PDB entry 7KSQ | electron microscopy, 2.80 A resolution | chains B and F of the 18 polymer chains in the assembly

Chain B:
Name: Photosystem I P700 chlorophyll a apoprotein A2
Source organism: Physcomitrium patens
Notes: EC 1.97.1.12
UniProtKB: Q8MFA2 (PSAB_PHYPA); residues 3-734 here = UniProt positions 3-734
Sequence (732 residues; numbered 3 to 734; the number before each row is that of its first residue):
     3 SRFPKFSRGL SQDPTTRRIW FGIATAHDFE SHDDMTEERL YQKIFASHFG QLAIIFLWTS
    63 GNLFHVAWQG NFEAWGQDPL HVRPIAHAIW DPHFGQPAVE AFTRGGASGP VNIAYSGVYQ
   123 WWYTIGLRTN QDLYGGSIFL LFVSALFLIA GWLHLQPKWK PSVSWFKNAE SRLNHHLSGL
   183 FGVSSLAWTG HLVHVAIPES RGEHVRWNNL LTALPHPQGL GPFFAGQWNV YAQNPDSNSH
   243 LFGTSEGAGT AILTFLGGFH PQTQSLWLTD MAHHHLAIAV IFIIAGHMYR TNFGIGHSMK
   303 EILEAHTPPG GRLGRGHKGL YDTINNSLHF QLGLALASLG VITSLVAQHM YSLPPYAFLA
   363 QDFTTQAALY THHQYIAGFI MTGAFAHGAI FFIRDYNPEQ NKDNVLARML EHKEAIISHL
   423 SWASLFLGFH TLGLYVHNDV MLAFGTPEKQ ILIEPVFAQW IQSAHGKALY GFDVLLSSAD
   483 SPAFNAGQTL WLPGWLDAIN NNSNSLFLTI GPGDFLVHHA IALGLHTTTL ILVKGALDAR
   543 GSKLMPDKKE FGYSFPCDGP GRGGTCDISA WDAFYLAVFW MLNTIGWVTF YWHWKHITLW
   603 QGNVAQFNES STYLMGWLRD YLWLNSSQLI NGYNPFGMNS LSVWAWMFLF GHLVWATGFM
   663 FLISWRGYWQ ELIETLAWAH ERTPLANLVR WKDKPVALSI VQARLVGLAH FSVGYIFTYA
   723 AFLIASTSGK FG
Metal / ion sites: 4Fe-4S cluster Fe: Cys559, Cys568 (shared with 2 residues of chain A)
Ligand contacts:
  - beta-carotene (BCR), molecule 1: Gly52, Ile56, Leu59, Leu150
  - beta-carotene (BCR), molecule 2: Leu54, Ile57, Phe58, Phe149, Gly181, Leu182, Val185, Ser186, Leu188
  - beta-carotene (BCR), molecule 3: Phe58, Thr61, Leu65, Trp123, Trp124, Ile127, Leu129, Gly138, Phe141, Leu142, Trp209, Leu212, Leu213
  - beta-carotene (BCR), molecule 4: Leu188, Leu222, Phe225, Phe226, Leu278, Val282, Ile285, Ile286, His289, Ile297
  - beta-carotene (BCR), molecule 5: Phe225, Trp230, Val282, Ile286
  - beta-carotene (BCR), molecule 6: Phe332, Gly335, Leu336, Ala339, Val343, Met383, Ala386, Phe387, Gly390, Phe393, Phe394, Leu408, Ala538
  - beta-carotene (BCR), molecule 7: Phe387, Leu408, Met411, Val535, Leu539
  - beta-carotene (BCR), molecule 8: Val645, Trp648, Met649, Phe652, Trp671, Leu674, Ile675, Leu678, Phe719
  - beta-carotene (BCR), molecule 9: Thr685, Pro686, Leu687, Ala688
  - chlorophyll a isomer (CL0): Leu620, Leu624, Trp625, Trp657
  - chlorophyll a (CLA), molecule 1: Phe5, Lys7, Phe8, Gly24, Ile25, Ala28, His29, Phe31, His34, Lys45, Ser49, Gln53, Ile56
  - chlorophyll a (CLA), molecule 2: Thr18, Ile21, Trp22, Ile675, Leu678, Ala679, His682, Val691, Arg692, Trp693, Lys694, Asp695, Pro697, Val698, Leu700
  - chlorophyll a (CLA), molecule 3: Ile21, Trp22, Ile25
  - chlorophyll a (CLA), molecule 4: Trp22, Phe652, Leu655, Val656, Thr659, Met662, Phe663, Leu700, Leu707, Val708, Ala711, His712, Val715
  - chlorophyll a (CLA), molecule 5: Ile25, Ala26, Thr27, Ala28, His29, Asp30, Glu32, His331, Leu334, Leu338, Phe381, Ile382, Thr384, Gly385, Ala388, His389, Ile392, Arg396, Tyr555, Ser556, Trp573, Phe576, Ala711
  - chlorophyll a (CLA), molecule 6: His29, Phe31, Glu32, Tyr43, Ile46, Ser49, His50, Gln53, Leu54, Ile57, Phe168, Arg174, His178, Leu182, Phe183, Leu330, His331, Gln333, Leu334, Ala337, Leu338, Leu341
  - chlorophyll a (CLA), molecule 7: His29, Gln53, Ile56, Ile57, Trp60, Leu338, Leu341, Ile378, Phe381, Ile382
  - chlorophyll a (CLA), molecule 8: Phe47, Phe51, Leu148, Phe149, Ile151, Ala152, Leu155, His156, Lys160, Trp161, Pro163, Trp167
  - chlorophyll a (CLA), molecule 9: Phe47, His50, Phe51, Leu54, Trp123, Trp167, Phe168, Asn170, Ser173, Arg174, His177, His178, Gly181, Leu182, Phe183, Leu341, Ile344, Tyr358
  - chlorophyll a (CLA), molecule 10: Ile56, Leu59, Trp60, Ser62, Gly63, Phe66, His67, Trp70, Gln71, His89, Ala90, Ile91, Trp92, Leu143
  - chlorophyll a (CLA), molecule 11: Ile57, Phe58, Trp60, Thr61, Ser118, Gly119, Val120, Trp123, Val185, Ser186, Ala189, Leu341, Ile344, Thr345, Val348, Met352, Tyr358, Leu371, His374, His375, Ile378, Ile382
  - chlorophyll a (CLA), molecule 12: Trp60, Gly63, Asn64, His67, Val68, Ala88, His89, Asn114, Ile115, Ala116, Tyr117, Ser118, Val120, Val645, Trp646, Met649, Phe719
  - chlorophyll a (CLA), molecule 13: Trp60, Asn64, Tyr117, Ser118, Val120, Ala370, Leu371, Thr373, His374, Tyr377, Ile378, Phe381, Trp646, Met649, Ile718, Phe719, Tyr721, Ala722, Leu725, Ile726
  - chlorophyll a (CLA), molecule 14: His89, Ala90, Ile91, Trp92, Asp93, Pro94, His95, Phe96, Phe104, Asn114, Ser644, Val645, Trp648
  - chlorophyll a (CLA), molecule 15: Trp123, Thr126, Ile127, Leu182, Phe183, Ser186, Ser187, Trp190, Leu194, Leu270, Met273, His276, His277, Ile280, Ile344, Leu347, Val348, His351, Met352, Pro357, Tyr358
  - chlorophyll a (CLA), molecule 16: Ile127, Gly128, Leu129, Asp134, Gly137, Gly138, Phe141, Ser186, Ala189, Trp190, Gly192, His193, His196, Val197, Val207, Arg208, Trp209, Leu212
  - chlorophyll a (CLA), molecule 17: Trp167, Asn170, Ser173, His177, Thr293, Asn294, Phe295
  - chlorophyll a (CLA), molecule 18: Ala171, Arg174, Leu175, His178, Leu179, Phe183, Met301, Leu305, Tyr323, Ile326, Asn327, Leu336, Ala337, Ser340, Ile344
  - chlorophyll a (CLA), molecule 19: Leu175, Leu179, Phe183, Phe284, Ala287, Met290, Tyr291, Met301, Ile304, Leu305
  - chlorophyll a (CLA), molecule 20: Asn176, His177, Ser180, Gly181, Val185, Ile285, Gly288, His289, Met290, Tyr291, Thr293, Phe295, Ile297
  - chlorophyll a (CLA), molecule 21: Leu188, Ala189, Thr191, Gly192, Val195, His196, Leu212, Leu213, Thr214, Ala215, Leu216, Pro217, His218, Gly221, Leu222, Phe225, Tyr233, Ile254, Leu255, Leu278
  - chlorophyll a (CLA), molecule 22: Phe225, Trp230, Asn231, Tyr233, Ala234, Leu255, Phe257, His275, Leu278, Ala279, Val282, Ile283, Leu492
  - chlorophyll a (CLA), molecule 23: Thr256, Phe257, Gly259, Gly260, Leu268, Asp272, Met273, His275, His276, Ala279, Ile280, Ile283, His351, Leu355, Pro357, Trp493, Trp497
  - chlorophyll a (CLA), molecule 24: Ile286, Ala287, His289, Met290, Ile297, Gly298, His299
  - chlorophyll a (CLA), molecule 25: Met290, His299, Glu303, Ile304, Ala307, His308
  - chlorophyll a (CLA), molecule 26: Ile304, Leu305, His308, Leu315, His319, Leu322, Ile326, Phe332, Val407, Leu408, Met411
  - chlorophyll a (CLA), molecule 27: Ala307, His308, Thr309, Pro310, Pro311, Arg314, Leu315, His319
  - chlorophyll a (CLA), molecule 28: Arg314, Leu315, Val407, Arg410, Met411, Glu413, His414, Ala417, Ile418, His421
  - chlorophyll a (CLA), molecule 29: Leu336, Ala339, Ser340, Val343, Ile344, Leu347, Gln350, His351, Tyr353, Ser354, Leu355, Leu508, Phe509
  - chlorophyll a (CLA), molecule 30: Val343, Ser346, Leu347, Gln350, Gln376, Met383, Phe387, Leu527, Thr530, Thr531, Leu534, Met583, Thr586, Ile587
  - chlorophyll a (CLA), molecule 31: Gln350, Tyr353, Tyr372, Gln376, Phe459, Ala460, Ile463, Gln464, His467, Phe509, Leu510, Ile512, His520, Ile523, Leu527, Val590, Tyr593, Trp594, Lys597, His598
  - chlorophyll a (CLA), molecule 32: Tyr377, Thr433, Leu434, Tyr437, Val519, Ala522, Leu525, Asn585, Gly588, Trp589, Phe592, Leu616, Trp619, Leu620, Leu624, Ser628, Ile632, Phe650, His654, Trp657, Phe713, Tyr717, Thr720, Tyr721, Phe724
  - chlorophyll a (CLA), molecule 33: Ala417, His421, Trp424
  - chlorophyll a (CLA), molecule 34: Ile418, His421, Leu422, Trp424, Ala425, Ile523, Ala524, Leu527, His528, Thr531
  - chlorophyll a (CLA), molecule 35: Ser420, Ser423, Trp424, Leu427, Phe431
  - chlorophyll a (CLA), molecule 36: Ser423, Ser426, Leu427, Gly430, Phe431, Leu434, Leu525, Thr529, Leu532, Ile533, Leu578, Phe581, Trp582
  - chlorophyll a (CLA), molecule 37: Trp424, Leu427, Phe428, Phe431, His432
  - chlorophyll a (CLA), molecule 38: Trp424, Phe428, Leu429, Ile455, Glu456, Pro457, Val458, Phe459, Ala460, Gln461, Ile512, Asp516, Phe517, His520, His521, Ala524, His528
  - chlorophyll a (CLA), molecule 39: Phe431, Gly435, Leu436, Val438, His439, Val442, Met443, Phe446, Lys451, Ile453
  - chlorophyll a (CLA), molecule 40: Leu434, Val438, Asp441, Leu525, Phe581, Trp582, Asn585, Trp589, Leu616, Leu620, Leu624, Trp657, Phe713, Tyr717
  - chlorophyll a (CLA), molecule 41: Val458, Phe459, Trp462, Phe474
  - chlorophyll a (CLA), molecule 42: Trp462, Ile463, Ala466, His467, Leu477, Leu478, Ala485, Trp493, Leu494, Trp497, Phe509
  - chlorophyll a (CLA), molecule 43: Leu477, Pro484, Ala485, Ala488, Gly489, Leu492, Trp493
  - chlorophyll a (CLA), molecule 44: Trp648, Leu651, Phe652, His654, Leu655, Trp657, Ala658, Phe661
  - chlorophyll a (CLA), molecule 45: Leu655, Ala658, Thr659, Phe661, Met662, Ile665, Ser666, Tyr670, Trp671, Leu674
  - chlorophyll a (CLA), molecule 46: Leu678, Ala681, His682, Thr685, Ala688, Val691
  - chlorophyll a (CLA), molecule 47: Trp680, Ala681, Arg684, Thr685, Pro686
  - chlorophyll a (CLA), molecule 48: Pro686, Leu687, Ala688
  - phylloquinone (PQN): Trp22, Ile25, Met662, Phe663, Ser666, Trp667, Arg668, Trp671, Ile675, Ala699, Leu700, Ala705
  - 4Fe-4S cluster (SF4): Cys559, Gly561, Pro562, Cys568, Trp667, Ile702, Arg706
Curated features (UniProtKB/Swiss-Prot):
  - binding site ([4Fe-4S] cluster): Cys559, Cys568
  - binding site (chlorophyll a): His654, Met662, Tyr670
  - binding site (phylloquinone): Trp671

Chain F:
Name: Psi-F
Source organism: Physcomitrium patens
UniProtKB: A0A2K1IN36 (A0A2K1IN36_PHYPA); residues 79-238 here correspond to UniProt positions 87-246 (UniProt number = residue number + 8)
Sequence (160 residues; numbered 79 to 238; the number before each row is that of its first residue):
    79 VAGLTPCKES KGFAKRQKQE IKKLEGRLKL YAPDSAPALA INATIEKTKR RFEFYGNQGL
   139 LCGTDGLPHL IVDGDQAHLG EFVYPGLVFL YIAGWIGWVG RAYLIDVRTS KKPTEKEIII
   199 DVPLALRIMS KGLTWPVAAI GELRSGKLVE KSSNITVSPR
Disulfides: Cys85-Cys140
Ligand contacts:
  - beta-carotene (BCR), molecule 1: Val150, Asp151, Gly152, Phe160, Val161, Gly172, Gly175, Trp176, Arg179, Trp213, Ala217, Leu226
  - beta-carotene (BCR), molecule 2: Pro163, Val166, Phe167, Ile170, Ala171, Ile174
  - chlorophyll a (CLA), molecule 1: Asp151, Gly152, Asp153, Gln154, Leu157, Val161
  - chlorophyll a (CLA), molecule 2: Phe160, Pro163, Gly164, Phe167, Leu168, Ala171, Gly172, Ile174, Gly175, Trp213
  - chlorophyll a (CLA), molecule 3: Ile170, Trp173, Ile174, Val177, Met207
  - chlorophyll a (CLA), molecule 4: Ile174, Gly175, Gly178, Arg179
  - chlorophyll a (CLA), molecule 5: Gly178, Tyr181, Leu182, Glu195, Ile196, Ile198
  - chlorophyll a (CLA), molecule 6: Pro214, Val215, Ile218, Gly219
  - chlorophyll a (CLA), molecule 7: Leu221, Leu226, Val227

Chain B / chain F interface:
Pairs across the interface (56; chain B residue first):
  Leu412(B) with Arg238(F), hydrogen bond (backbone-side chain)
  Glu413(B) with Arg238(F)
  Lys415(B) with Ser236(F); Pro237(F), hydrogen bond (side chain-backbone); Arg238(F)
  Glu416(B) with Val235(F); Ser236(F), hydrogen bond
  Gly447(B) with Glu98(F); Lys101(F)
  Thr448(B) with Glu98(F); Arg129(F)
  Pro449(B) with Arg94(F); Leu145(F)
  Glu450(B) with Phe91(F); Glu98(F); Arg129(F), salt bridge; Phe130(F); Tyr133(F); Leu145(F); Pro146(F)
  Lys451(B) with Arg129(F); Tyr133(F)
  Gln452(B) with Leu145(F)
  Ile453(B) with Leu148(F), hydrophobic
  Leu454(B) with Leu145(F), hydrophobic; Pro146(F); His147(F); Leu148(F), hydrogen bond (backbone-backbone)
  Ile455(B) with Leu148(F); Val150(F), hydrophobic
  Glu456(B) with Leu82(F); His147(F), salt bridge; Leu148(F), hydrogen bond (backbone-backbone); Ile149(F)
  Val458(B) with Ala80(F), hydrophobic; Ile149(F), hydrophobic; Asp151(F)
  Phe459(B) with Asp151(F)
  Gln461(B) with Ala80(F)
  Leu471(B) with Gly81(F)
  Tyr472(B) with Ala80(F); Gly81(F), hydrogen bond (backbone-backbone)
  Phe474(B) with Ala80(F), hydrophobic
  Pro514(B) with His147(F)
  Arg542(B) with Arg238(F)
  Gly543(B) with Pro237(F)
  Ser544(B) with Ser236(F); Pro237(F)
  Lys545(B) with Thr234(F); Val235(F), hydrogen bond (side chain-backbone); Ser236(F); Pro237(F)
  Pro548(B) with Pro237(F), hydrophobic
  Asn610(B) with Asp143(F)
  Glu611(B) with Arg94(F), salt bridge; Asp143(F)
Also at the interface, not in a pair above, chain B (29 interface residues in all): Asp540
Also at the interface, not in a pair above, chain F (25 interface residues in all): Val79, Lys125

In short:
The interface between chain B and chain F involves 29 residues on one side and 25 on the other, with 7
hydrogen bonds and 3 salt bridges. Polar pairs include Glu450(B)-Arg129(F), Glu456(B)-His147(F) and
Glu611(B)-Arg94(F).
Chain B is Photosystem I P700 chlorophyll a apoprotein A2 and chain F is Psi-F, both from Physcomitrium
patens; the structure, The Structure of the moss PSI-LHCI reveals the evolution of the LHCI antenna, was
determined by electron microscopy (same publication as 7KU5 and 7KUX).
